PDB entry 7NST | electron microscopy, 3.70 A resolution | chains A and D of the 5 polymer chains in the assembly

Chain A:
Protein: Outer membrane protein F
From: Escherichia coli (strain K12)
UniProtKB: P02931 (OMPF_ECOLI); residues 1-340 here correspond to UniProt positions 23-362 (UniProt number = residue number + 22)
Sequence (340 residues; each row starts with the number of its first residue):
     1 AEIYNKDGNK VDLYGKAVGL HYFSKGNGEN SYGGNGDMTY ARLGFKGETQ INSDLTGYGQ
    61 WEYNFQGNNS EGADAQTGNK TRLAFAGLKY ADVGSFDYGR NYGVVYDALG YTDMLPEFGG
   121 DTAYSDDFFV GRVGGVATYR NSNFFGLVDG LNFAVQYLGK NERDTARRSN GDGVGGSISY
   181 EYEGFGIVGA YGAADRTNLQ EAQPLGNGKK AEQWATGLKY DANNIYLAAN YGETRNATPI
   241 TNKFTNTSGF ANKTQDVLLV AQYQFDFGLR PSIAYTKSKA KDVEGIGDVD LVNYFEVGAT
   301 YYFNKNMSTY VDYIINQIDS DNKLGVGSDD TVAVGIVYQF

Chain D:
Protein: Colicin-E9
From: Escherichia coli
Notes: EC 3.1.-.-
UniProtKB: P09883 (CEA9_ECOLX); residues 1-314 here = UniProt positions 1-314
Sequence (314 residues; numbered 1 to 314; the number before each row is that of its first residue):
     1 MSGGDGRGHN TGAHSTSGNI NGGPTGIGVS GGCSDGSGWS SENNPWGGGS GSGIHWGGGS
    61 GRGNGGGNGN SGGGSGTGGN LSAVAAPVAF GFPALSTPGA GGLAVSISAS ELSAAIAGII
   121 AKLKKVNLKF TPFGVVLSSL IPSEIAKDDP NMMSKIVTSL PADDITESPV SSLPLDKATV
   181 NVNVRVVDDV KDERQNISVV SGVPMSVPVV DAKPTERPGV FTASIPGAPV LNISVNDSTP
   241 AVQTLSPGVT NNTDKDVRPA GFTQGGNTRD AVIRFPKDSG HNAVYVSVSD VLSPDQVKQR
   301 QDEENRRQQE WDAT
Disordered / not traced: 1-2, 68-84, 126-131
Differences from the reference sequence: engineered mutation Cys33 (Ala in P09883)
What the authors report for this chain:
  - mutagenesis - W39A: abolished binding to Tol-Pal system protein TolB (citing earlier work)

How chain A and chain D interact:
Pairs across the interface - 52 pairs, chain A then chain D:
  Asn5(A) - Gly18(D)
  Asn5(A) - Ile20(D)
  Lys6(A) - Asn21(D)
  Asp7(A) - Asn21(D)  hydrogen bond (backbone-side chain)
  Gly8(A) - Asn21(D)  hydrogen bond (backbone-side chain)
  Lys10(A) - Ser17(D)  hydrogen bond (side chain-backbone)
  Lys10(A) - Gly18(D)  hydrogen bond (side chain-backbone)
  Arg42(A) - Asp5(D)  salt bridge
  Glu48(A) - Ser15(D)
  Glu48(A) - Thr16(D)  hydrogen bond (side chain-backbone)
  Gln50(A) - Asn19(D)
  Gln50(A) - Gly23(D)
  Gln50(A) - Pro24(D)
  Ile51(A) - Gly23(D)
  Ile51(A) - Pro24(D)
  Asn52(A) - Gly23(D)
  Asn52(A) - Pro24(D)
  Arg82(A) - Asp5(D)  salt bridge
  Lys89(A) - Ala13(D)  hydrogen bond (side chain-backbone)
  Lys89(A) - His14(D)
  Lys89(A) - Ser15(D)  hydrogen bond
  Ser95(A) - Ala13(D)
  Tyr102(A) - Asp5(D)
  Tyr102(A) - His9(D)
  Tyr106(A) - Asp5(D)
  Tyr106(A) - Gly6(D)  hydrogen bond (side chain-backbone)
  Tyr106(A) - His9(D)
  Asp107(A) - His9(D)  salt bridge
  Asp107(A) - Thr11(D)
  Gly110(A) - Gly6(D)
  Asp113(A) - Gly3(D)  hydrogen bond (side chain-backbone)
  Asp113(A) - Gly4(D)  hydrogen bond (side chain-backbone)
  Asp113(A) - Asp5(D)  hydrogen bond (side chain-backbone)
  Asp113(A) - Gly6(D)  hydrogen bond (backbone-backbone)
  Asp113(A) - Arg7(D)
  Met114(A) - Gly4(D)
  Met114(A) - Gly6(D)
  Met114(A) - Arg7(D)  hydrogen bond (side chain-backbone)
  Leu115(A) - Gly3(D)
  Leu115(A) - Gly4(D)  hydrogen bond (backbone-backbone)
  Pro116(A) - Gly3(D)
  Glu117(A) - Gly3(D)
  Phe118(A) - Gly3(D)
  Gly119(A) - Gly3(D)  hydrogen bond (backbone-backbone)
  Arg132(A) - Asp5(D)  salt bridge
  Arg140(A) - Gly12(D)
  Arg140(A) - Ala13(D)
  Asn152(A) - Thr11(D)  hydrogen bond (side chain-backbone)
  Asn152(A) - Gly12(D)
  Ser179(A) - Thr11(D)  hydrogen bond
  Asn198(A) - Glu216(D)  hydrogen bond
  Tyr302(A) - Arg7(D)  hydrogen bond
Interface residues without a listed pair, chain A (34 interface residues in all): Tyr58, Gly94, Asn141, Ser142
Interface residues without a listed pair, chain D (21 interface residues in all): Thr25
From the paper, about this interface:
  - interface residues, chain D: Asp5(D), Arg7(D), His9(D), Thr11(D), Ser15(D)
  - hot spots on chain D (mutagenesis) - D5A, R7A, T11A: decreased binding to Outer membrane protein F (chain A) (citing earlier work)
  - hot spots on chain D (mutagenesis) - D5A/R7A: abolished binding to OmpF (citing earlier work)

In short:
The interface between chain A and chain D involves 34 residues on one side and 21 on the other; the contacts
include 19 hydrogen bonds and 4 salt bridges. Polar contacts include Arg42(A)-Asp5(D), Arg82(A)-Asp5(D) and
Asp107(A)-His9(D). From the paper: D5A, R7A and T11A of chain D reduce binding to Outer membrane protein F
(chain A); interface residues Asp5(D), Arg7(D) and His9(D) among others; 5 substitutions were tested in all.
Here chain A is Outer membrane protein F (Escherichia coli (strain K12)) and chain D is Colicin-E9
(Escherichia coli). Entry 7NST (ColicinE9 partial translocation complex) was determined by electron microscopy
together with 7NSU from the same study.
